PDB entry 1DZG | X-ray diffraction, 2.80 A resolution | chain L

# Chain L
Protein: Antithrombin-III
Organism: Homo sapiens
Reference sequence: P01008 (ANT3_HUMAN); residues 1-432 here correspond to UniProt positions 33-464 (UniProt number = residue number + 32)
Amino-acid sequence (432 residues; each row starts with the number of its first residue):
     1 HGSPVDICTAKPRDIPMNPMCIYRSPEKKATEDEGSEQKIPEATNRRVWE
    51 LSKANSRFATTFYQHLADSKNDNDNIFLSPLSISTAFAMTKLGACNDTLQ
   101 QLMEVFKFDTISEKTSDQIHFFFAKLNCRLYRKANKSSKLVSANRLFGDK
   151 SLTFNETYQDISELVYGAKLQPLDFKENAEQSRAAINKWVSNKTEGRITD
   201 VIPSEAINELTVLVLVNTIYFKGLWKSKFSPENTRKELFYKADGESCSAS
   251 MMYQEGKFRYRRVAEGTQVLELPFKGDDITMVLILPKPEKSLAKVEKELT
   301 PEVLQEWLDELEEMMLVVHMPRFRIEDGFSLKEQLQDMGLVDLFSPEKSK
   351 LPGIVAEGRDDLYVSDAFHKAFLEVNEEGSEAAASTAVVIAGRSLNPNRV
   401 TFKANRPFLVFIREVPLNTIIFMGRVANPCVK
Disordered / not traced: 1-6, 27-41, 431-432
Cystine bridges: Cys-8/Cys-128, Cys-21/Cys-95, Cys-247/Cys-430
Covalently attached groups: N-acetylglucosamine (NAG) linked to Asn-96, Asn-155, Asn-192
UniProt features mapped onto this chain:
  - binding site (heparin): Trp-49, Arg-129, Arg-145
  - site: Arg-393, Ser-394 (Reactive bond)
  - modified residue: Thr-31 (Phosphothreonine), Ser-36 (Phosphoserine)
  - glycosylation (N-linked (GlcNAc...) asparagine): Asn-96, Asn-135, Asn-155 (complex), Asn-192

# Summary
Covalently linked N-acetylglucosamine: at Asn-96, Asn-155 and Asn-192. UniProt lists 3 heparin-binding
residues.
Chain L is Antithrombin-III (Homo sapiens); the structure, N135Q-S380C-antithrombin-III, was determined by
X-ray diffraction together with 1DZH from the same study.
